2G56 - chains A and C; structure by X-ray diffraction, 2.20 A resolution.

== Chain A ==
Protein: Insulin-degrading enzyme
Organism: Homo sapiens
Notes: EC 3.4.24.56
Reference sequence: Q5T5N2 (Q5T5N2_HUMAN); residue numbers follow UniProt; this construct covers 42-1019
Sequence (990 residues; row label = number of the first residue in the row):
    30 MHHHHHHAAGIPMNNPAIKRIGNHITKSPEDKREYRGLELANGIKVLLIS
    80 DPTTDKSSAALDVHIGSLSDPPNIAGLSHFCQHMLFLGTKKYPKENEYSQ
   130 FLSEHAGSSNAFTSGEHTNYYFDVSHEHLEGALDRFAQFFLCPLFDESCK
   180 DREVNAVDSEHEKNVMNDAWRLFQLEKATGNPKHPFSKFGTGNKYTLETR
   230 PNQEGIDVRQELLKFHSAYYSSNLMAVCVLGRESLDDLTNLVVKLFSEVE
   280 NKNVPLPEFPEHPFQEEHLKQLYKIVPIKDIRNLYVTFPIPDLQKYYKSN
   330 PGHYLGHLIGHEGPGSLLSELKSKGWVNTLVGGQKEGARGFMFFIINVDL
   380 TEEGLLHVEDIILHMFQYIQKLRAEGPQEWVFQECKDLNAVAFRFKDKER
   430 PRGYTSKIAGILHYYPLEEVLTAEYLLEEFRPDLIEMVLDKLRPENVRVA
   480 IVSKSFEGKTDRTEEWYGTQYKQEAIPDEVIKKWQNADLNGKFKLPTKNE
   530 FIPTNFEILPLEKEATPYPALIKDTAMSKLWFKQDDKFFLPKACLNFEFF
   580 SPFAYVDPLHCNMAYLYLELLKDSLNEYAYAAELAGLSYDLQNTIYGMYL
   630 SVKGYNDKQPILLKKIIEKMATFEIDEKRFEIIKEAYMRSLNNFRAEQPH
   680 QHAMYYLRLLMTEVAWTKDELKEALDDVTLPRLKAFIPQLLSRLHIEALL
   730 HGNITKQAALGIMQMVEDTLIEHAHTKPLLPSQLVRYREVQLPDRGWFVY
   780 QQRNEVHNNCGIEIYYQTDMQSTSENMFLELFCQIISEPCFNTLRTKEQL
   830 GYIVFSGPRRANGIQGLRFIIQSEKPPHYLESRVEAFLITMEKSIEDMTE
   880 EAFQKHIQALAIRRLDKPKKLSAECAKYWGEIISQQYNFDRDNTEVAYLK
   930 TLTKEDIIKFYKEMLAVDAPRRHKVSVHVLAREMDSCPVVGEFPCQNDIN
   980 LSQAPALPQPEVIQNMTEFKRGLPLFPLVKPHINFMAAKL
Unresolved in the structure: 30-44, 971-978, 1017-1019
Construct notes: initiating methionine (30); expression tag (31-36); cloning artifact (37-41); engineered mutation Gln111 (Glu in Q5T5N2)
Reported in the primary citation:
  - mutagenesis - R824A, Y831A: decreased catalytic activity
  - mutagenesis - S132C/E817C (30-40-fold), N184C/Q828C (30-40-fold), D426C/K899C (30-40-fold): increased catalytic activity on fluorogenic substrate V
  - mutagenesis - S132C/E817C, N184C/Q828C: decreased catalytic activity on K3Fe(CN)6
  - mutagenesis - D426C/K899C: unchanged catalytic activity on K3Fe(CN)6

== Chain C ==
Protein: Insulin
Notes: fragment: Insulin B chain, residues 25-54
Reference sequence: P01308 (INS_HUMAN); residues 1-30 here correspond to UniProt positions 25-54 (UniProt number = residue number + 24)
Sequence (30 residues; each row starts with the number of its first residue):
     1 FVNQHLCGSHLVEALYLVCGERGFFYTPKT
Unresolved in the structure: 5-11, 26-30

== How chain A and chain C interact ==
Residue-residue contacts - 44 pairs, chain A then chain C:
  His108(A) - Leu15(C)
  His108(A) - Tyr16(C)
  Gln111(A) - Leu15(C)
  Gln111(A) - Tyr16(C)
  Gln111(A) - Leu17(C)
  His112(A) - Tyr16(C)
  His112(A) - Leu17(C)
  Asn139(A) - Leu17(C)  hydrogen bond (side chain-backbone)
  Asn139(A) - Val18(C)  hydrogen bond (side chain-backbone)
  Ala140(A) - Leu15(C)
  Ala140(A) - Tyr16(C)
  Ala140(A) - Leu17(C)  hydrogen bond (backbone-backbone)
  Phe141(A) - Leu15(C)
  Thr142(A) - Ala14(C)
  Thr142(A) - Leu15(C)  hydrogen bond (backbone-backbone)
  Glu189(A) - Leu15(C)
  Glu189(A) - Tyr16(C)  hydrogen bond (side chain-backbone)
  Trp199(A) - Glu13(C)
  Trp199(A) - Ala14(C)
  Phe202(A) - Glu13(C)
  Gly335(A) - Val2(C)
  His336(A) - Val2(C)
  Gly339(A) - Phe1(C)  hydrogen bond (backbone-backbone)
  Glu341(A) - Phe1(C)  hydrogen bond (side chain-backbone)
  Leu359(A) - Phe1(C)  hydrogen bond (backbone-backbone)
  Val360(A) - Phe1(C)
  Val360(A) - Asn3(C)
  Gly361(A) - Phe1(C)  hydrogen bond (backbone-backbone)
  Gly361(A) - Val2(C)
  Gly361(A) - Asn3(C)  hydrogen bond (backbone-backbone)
  Gln363(A) - Asn3(C)  hydrogen bond (backbone-side chain)
  Tyr609(A) - Phe1(C)
  Tyr609(A) - Val2(C)
  Gln680(A) - Gly23(C)
  Gln680(A) - Phe25(C)
  Met683(A) - Gly23(C)
  Arg824(A) - Leu17(C)  hydrogen bond (side chain-backbone)
  Tyr831(A) - Tyr16(C)  hydrogen bond (side chain-backbone)
  Tyr831(A) - Leu17(C)
  Tyr831(A) - Val18(C)  hydrogen bond (side chain-backbone)
  Tyr831(A) - Cys19(C)
  Phe834(A) - Gly20(C)
  Phe834(A) - Arg22(C)
  Arg847(A) - Arg22(C)  hydrogen bond (side chain-backbone)
Other interface residues (no listed pair), chain A (33 interface residues in all): Phe115, Ser143, His332, Gly362, Lys364, Ile374, Phe820, Ile849
Other interface residues (no listed pair), chain C (16 interface residues in all): Val12, Phe24

== Overview ==
Chain A and chain C form an interface of 33 and 16 residues respectively; the contacts include 15 hydrogen
bonds. Polar pairs include Asn139(A)-Leu17(C), Asn139(A)-Val18(C) and Glu189(A)-Tyr16(C). The paper reports
that S132C/E817C, N184C/Q828C and D426C/K899C of chain A increase catalytic activity on fluorogenic substrate
V; R824A and Y831A of chain A reduce catalytic activity.
Here chain A is Insulin-degrading enzyme (Homo sapiens) and chain C is Insulin. Entry 2G56 (crystal structure
of human insulin-degrading enzyme in complex with insulin B chain) was determined by X-ray diffraction,
deposited together with 2G47, 2G48, 2G49 and 2G54.
